PDB entry 4DA4 | X-ray diffraction, 2.60 A resolution | chains A and C of the 3 polymer chains in the assembly

Chain A:
Molecule: DNA (cytosine-5)-methyltransferase 1
Source organism: Mus musculus
Notes: EC 2.1.1.37
UniProt: P13864 (DNMT1_MOUSE); numbering as in UniProt (aligned over 731-1602)
Amino-acid sequence (873 residues; row label = number of the first residue in the row):
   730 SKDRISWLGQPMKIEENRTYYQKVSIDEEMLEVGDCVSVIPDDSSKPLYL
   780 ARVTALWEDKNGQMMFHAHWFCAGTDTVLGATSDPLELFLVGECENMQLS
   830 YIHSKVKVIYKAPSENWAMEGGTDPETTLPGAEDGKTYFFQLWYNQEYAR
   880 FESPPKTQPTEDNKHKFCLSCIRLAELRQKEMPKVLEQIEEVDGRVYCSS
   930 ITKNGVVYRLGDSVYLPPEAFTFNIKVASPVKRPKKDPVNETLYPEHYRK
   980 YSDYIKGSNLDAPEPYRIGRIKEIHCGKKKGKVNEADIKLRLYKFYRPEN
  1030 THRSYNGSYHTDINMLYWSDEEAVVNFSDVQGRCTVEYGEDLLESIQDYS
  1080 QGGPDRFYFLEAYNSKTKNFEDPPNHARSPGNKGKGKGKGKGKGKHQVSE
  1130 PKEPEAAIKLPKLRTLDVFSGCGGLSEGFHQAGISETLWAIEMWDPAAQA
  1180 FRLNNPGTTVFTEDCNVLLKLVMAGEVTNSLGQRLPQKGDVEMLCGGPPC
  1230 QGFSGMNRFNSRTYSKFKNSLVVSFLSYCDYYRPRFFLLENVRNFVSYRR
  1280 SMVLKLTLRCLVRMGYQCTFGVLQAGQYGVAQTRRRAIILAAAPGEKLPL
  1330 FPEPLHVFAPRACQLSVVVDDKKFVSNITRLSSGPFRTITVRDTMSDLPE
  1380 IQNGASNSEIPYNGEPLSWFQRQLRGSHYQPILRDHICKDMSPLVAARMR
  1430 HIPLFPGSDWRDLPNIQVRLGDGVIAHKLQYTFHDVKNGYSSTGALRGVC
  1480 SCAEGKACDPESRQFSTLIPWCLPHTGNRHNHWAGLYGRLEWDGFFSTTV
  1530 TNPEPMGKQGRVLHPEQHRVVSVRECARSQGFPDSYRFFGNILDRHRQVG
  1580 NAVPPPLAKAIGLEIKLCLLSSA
Unresolved in the structure: 730-731, 852-861, 1112-1136, 1601-1602
Differences from the reference sequence: expression tag (730)
UniProt features mapped onto this chain:
  - region: Lys-1112 to His-1125 (7 X 2 AA tandem repeats of K-G)
  - active site: Cys-1229
  - binding site (S-adenosyl-L-methionine): Ser-1149, Gly-1153, Leu-1154, Glu-1171, Met-1172, Asp-1193, Cys-1194, Val-1582
  - modified residue: Ser-735 (Phosphoserine), Lys-752 (N6-acetyllysine), Ser-882 (Phosphoserine), Lys-895 (N6-acetyllysine), Lys-961 (N6-acetyllysine), Lys-965 (N6-acetyllysine), Lys-979 (N6-acetyllysine), Lys-1114 (N6-acetyllysine), Lys-1116 (N6-acetyllysine), Lys-1118 (N6-acetyllysine), Lys-1120 (N6-acetyllysine), Lys-1122 (N6-acetyllysine), Lys-1124 (N6-acetyllysine), Lys-1352 (N6-acetyllysine), Lys-1418 (N6-acetyllysine)
  - mutagenesis: Cys-1229 (C1229W: Loss of activity)
Ion coordination: Zn2+ site 1: His-796, Cys-823, Cys-897, Cys-900; Zn2+ site 2: Cys-1479, Cys-1481, Cys-1487, His-1504
Small-molecule neighbours: S-adenosylhomocysteine (SAH): Phe-1148, Ser-1149, Gly-1150, Cys-1151, Gly-1152, Gly-1153, Leu-1154, Ile-1170, Glu-1171, Met-1172, Trp-1173, Glu-1192, Asp-1193, Cys-1194, Gly-1226, Pro-1228, Lys-1247, Leu-1250, Glu-1269, Asn-1580, Ala-1581, Val-1582
From the paper describing this entry:
  - catalytic residues: Cys-1229
  - binding site for Dna_lower_strand: Ser-981, Tyr-983, Lys-985, Cys-1229, Met-1235, Arg-1314, Thr-1527
  - binding site for Dna_upper_strand (chain C): Arg-1272, Arg-1427, Arg-1492, Cys-1501 to Tyr-1516, Met-1535, Lys-1537
  - binding site for Dna_upper_strand: Leu-1515
  - contacts within the chain: Met-1235/Lys-1537 (hydrogen bond)
  - conformationally variable residues (order/disorder transition): Ser-981, Tyr-983, Lys-985
  - mutagenesis - W1512A: abolished catalytic activity
  - mutagenesis - M1235A: decreased catalytic activity on hemi-mCpG
  - mutagenesis - M1235A: decreased catalytic activity on CpG DNA substrates
  - mutagenesis - K1537A: decreased catalytic activity on hemi-mCpG DNA substrate
  - mutagenesis - K1537A: increased catalytic activity on unmethylated CpG substrate
  - mutagenesis - S981A/Y983A/K985A, R1237A: decreased catalytic activity

Chain C:
Molecule: Dna_upper_strand
Sequence (12 nucleotides; numbered 1 to 12; the number before each row is that of its first residue):
     1 GAGGCCGCCTGC
Modified positions: 5CM (5-methyl-2'-deoxy-cytidine-5'-monophosphate) at position 6

Chain A / chain C interface:
Contacting residue pairs (30; chain A residue first):
  Gly-1234(A) / DG7(C)  hydrogen bond to the base
  Met-1235(A) / DG7(C)  base contact
  Asn-1236(A) / DG7(C)  hydrogen bond to the base
  Arg-1237(A) / 5CM_6(C)  hydrogen bond to the base
  Arg-1237(A) / DG7(C)  sugar contact
  Arg-1272(A) / DG11(C)  phosphate contact
  Arg-1272(A) / DC12(C)  salt bridge to the phosphate
  Ser-1276(A) / DG11(C)  phosphate contact
  Val-1347(A) / DC12(C)  phosphate contact
  Met-1420(A) / DG3(C)  phosphate contact
  Val-1424(A) / DG4(C)  phosphate contact
  Arg-1427(A) / DG4(C)  salt bridge to the phosphate
  Arg-1492(A) / DG4(C)  hydrogen bond to the phosphate
  Arg-1492(A) / DC5(C)  salt bridge to the phosphate
  Trp-1500(A) / DC5(C)  phosphate contact
  Cys-1501(A) / DC5(C)  hydrogen bond to the phosphate
  Cys-1501(A) / 5CM_6(C)  phosphate contact
  His-1504(A) / 5CM_6(C)  salt bridge to the phosphate
  Thr-1505(A) / 5CM_6(C)  phosphate contact
  Arg-1508(A) / DG7(C)  salt bridge to the phosphate
  His-1509(A) / 5CM_6(C)  sugar contact
  His-1509(A) / DG7(C)  salt bridge to the phosphate
  Trp-1512(A) / 5CM_6(C)  base contact
  Met-1535(A) / DG4(C)  phosphate contact
  Met-1535(A) / DC5(C)  base contact
  Met-1535(A) / 5CM_6(C)  hydrogen bond to the base
  Gly-1536(A) / 5CM_6(C)  base contact
  Lys-1537(A) / 5CM_6(C)  base contact
  Lys-1537(A) / DG7(C)  hydrogen bond to the base
  Leu-1572(A) / DA2(C)  phosphate contact
Other interface residues (no listed pair), chain A (29 interface residues in all): Ser-1345, Val-1346, Asp-1419, Gln-1493, Leu-1502, Tyr-1516, Glu-1533
Other interface residues (no listed pair), chain C (9 interface residues in all): DC9

In short:
Chain A and chain C form an interface of 29 and 9 residues respectively; the contacts include 7 hydrogen bonds
and 6 salt bridges. Polar pairs include Gly-1234(A)/DG7(C), Asn-1236(A)/DG7(C) and Arg-1237(A)/5CM_6(C). The
paper reports the catalytic residue Cys-1229(A); S981A/Y983A/K985A and R1237A of chain A reduce catalytic
activity; 5 substitutions were tested in all.
Chain A is DNA (cytosine-5)-methyltransferase 1 (Mus musculus) and chain C is Dna_upper_strand; the structure,
Structure of mouse DNMT1 (731-1602) bound to hemimethylated CpG DNA, was determined by X-ray diffraction.
